1OXC - chains A and C of the 4 polymer chains in the assembly; structure by X-ray diffraction, 1.20 A resolution.

== Chain A (and C) ==
Molecule: hypothetical protein LecB
From: Pseudomonas aeruginosa
Notes: chain C of this document is another copy of the same molecule, construct and numbering; everything in this record applies to it too
UniProt: Q9HYN5 (Q9HYN5_PSEAE); residues 1-114 here correspond to UniProt positions 2-115 (UniProt number = residue number + 1)
Sequence (114 residues; row label = number of the first residue in the row):
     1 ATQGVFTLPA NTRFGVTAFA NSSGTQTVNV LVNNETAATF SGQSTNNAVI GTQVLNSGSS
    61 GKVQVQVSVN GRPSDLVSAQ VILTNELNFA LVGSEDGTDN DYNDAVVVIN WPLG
Metal / ion sites: Ca2+ site 1: Asn21, Asp101, Asn103, Asp104 (together with alpha-L-fucopyranose, beta-L-fucopyranose) (shared with 1 residue of chain B); Ca2+ site 2: Glu95, Asp99, Asp101, Asp104 (together with alpha-L-fucopyranose, beta-L-fucopyranose); Ca2+ site 3: Gly114 (together with alpha-L-fucopyranose) (shared with 4 residues of chain B)
Residues lining bound ligands: alpha-L-fucopyranose / beta-L-fucopyranose: Asn21, Ser22, Ser23, Gly24, Thr45, Glu95, Asp96, Gly97, Asp99, Asp101, Asn103, Asp104

== How chain A and chain C interact ==
Contacting residue pairs - 6 pairs, chain A then chain C:
  Ala1(A) with Asp75(C), hydrogen bond (backbone-side chain); Val77(C), hydrophobic; Tyr102(C)
  Asp75(A) with Ala1(C), hydrogen bond (side chain-backbone)
  Val77(A) with Ala1(C), hydrophobic
  Tyr102(A) with Ala1(C)

== Overview ==
The chain A/chain C interface involves 4 residues from each chain, with 2 hydrogen bonds. The hydrogen-bonded
pair is Ala1(A)-Asp75(C). Ligands of chain A: a glycan. Asn21(A), Asp101(A), Asn103(A) and Asp104(A) form the
Ca2+ site 1. Glu95(A), Asp99(A), Asp101(A) and Asp104(A) coordinate Ca2+ site 2.
Both chains are hypothetical protein LecB (Pseudomonas aeruginosa). Entry 1OXC (LecB (PA-LII) in complex with
FUCOSE) was determined by X-ray diffraction (same publication as 1OUR, 1OUS, 1OUX, 1OVP and 1OVS).
